7E9L - chains A and B of the 3 polymer chains in the assembly; structure by X-ray diffraction, 2.10 A resolution.

Chain A (and B):
Molecule: Protein O-linked-mannose beta-1,4-N-acetylglucosaminyltransferase 2
Organism: Bos taurus
Notes: EC 2.4.1.312; chain B of this document is another copy of the same molecule, construct and numbering; everything in this record applies to it too
UniProtKB: Q5NDF2 (PMGT2_BOVIN); residues 45-580 here = UniProt positions 45-580
Chain sequence (539 residues; each row starts with the number of its first residue):
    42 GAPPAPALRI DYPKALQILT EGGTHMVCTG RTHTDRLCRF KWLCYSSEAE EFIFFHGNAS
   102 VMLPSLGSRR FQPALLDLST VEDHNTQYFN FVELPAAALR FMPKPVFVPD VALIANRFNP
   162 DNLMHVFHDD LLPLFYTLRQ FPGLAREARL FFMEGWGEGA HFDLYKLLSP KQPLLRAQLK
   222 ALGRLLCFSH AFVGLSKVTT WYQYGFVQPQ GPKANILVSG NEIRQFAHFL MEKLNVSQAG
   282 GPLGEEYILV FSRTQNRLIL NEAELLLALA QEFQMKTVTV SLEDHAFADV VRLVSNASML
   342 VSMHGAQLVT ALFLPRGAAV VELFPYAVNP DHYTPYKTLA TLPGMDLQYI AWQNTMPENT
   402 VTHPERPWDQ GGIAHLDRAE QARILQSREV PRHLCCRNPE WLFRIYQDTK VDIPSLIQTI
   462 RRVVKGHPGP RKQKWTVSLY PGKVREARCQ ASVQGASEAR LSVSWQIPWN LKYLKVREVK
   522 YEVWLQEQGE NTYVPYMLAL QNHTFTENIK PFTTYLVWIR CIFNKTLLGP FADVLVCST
Unresolved in the structure: 42-49, 279-285 (chain B: 42-51, 279-285, 413-415, 494-497)
Construct notes: expression tag (42-44)
Disulfide bonds: Cys69-Cys79, Cys85-Cys228, Cys436-Cys437, Cys490-Cys578
Covalently attached groups: N-acetylglucosamine (NAG) linked to Asn99, Asn337, Asn543
Small-molecule neighbours:
  - alpha-D-mannopyranose (MAN): Asn160, Asn163, His166, Tyr245, Gln251, Cys436, Cys437
  - UDP (uridine-5'-diphosphate): Asp162, Asn163, Leu164, His202, Arg294, Thr295, Gln296, Asn297, Arg298, Leu323, Glu324, Gly346, Ala347, Gln348, Tyr447
UniProt features mapped onto this chain:
  - glycosylation (N-linked (GlcNAc...) asparagine): Asn99, Asn276
From the paper describing this entry:
  - binding site for alpha-D-mannopyranose: His166, Cys436
  - mutagenesis - H125A, F159A, N163A, H166A, R294A, R298A, C436A, C437A, T477*, W559A: abolished catalytic activity
  - mutagenesis - W525A, F572A: decreased catalytic activity
  - mutagenesis - Q113A, N532A, Y534A: unchanged catalytic activity
  - disease-associated variants - R158H, R445*: abolished catalytic activity
  - catalytic residues: His166, Arg294, Arg298 (proposed by the authors, not directly observed)

Interface between chain A and chain B:
Contacting residue pairs (123):
  Val68(A) - Tyr177(B)
  Val68(A) - Gln181(B)  hydrogen bond (backbone-side chain)
  Cys69(A) - Gln181(B)
  Thr70(A) - Gln181(B)  hydrogen bond (backbone-side chain)
  Arg72(A) - Thr75(B)
  Arg72(A) - Asp76(B)  salt bridge
  Arg72(A) - Glu123(B)  salt bridge
  Arg72(A) - Lys238(B)
  Thr75(A) - Arg72(B)  hydrogen bond
  Asp76(A) - Gly71(B)
  Asp76(A) - Arg72(B)  hydrogen bond (side chain-backbone)
  Arg80(A) - Arg180(B)  hydrogen bond (side chain-backbone)
  Arg80(A) - Gln181(B)
  Arg80(A) - Phe182(B)
  Arg80(A) - Pro183(B)
  Ser87(A) - Trp510(B)
  Ala90(A) - Trp510(B)
  Ile94(A) - Trp510(B)  hydrophobic
  His97(A) - Val478(B)
  His97(A) - Leu480(B)
  Asn99(A) - Gln266(B)  hydrogen bond (backbone-side chain)
  Ala100(A) - Gln266(B)
  Ser101(A) - Asn262(B)  hydrogen bond (backbone-side chain)
  Ser101(A) - Gln266(B)
  Val102(A) - Tyr177(B)  hydrophobic
  Val102(A) - Asn262(B)
  Val102(A) - Glu263(B)
  Val102(A) - Gln266(B)
  Met103(A) - Glu263(B)  hydrogen bond (backbone-side chain)
  Leu104(A) - Tyr177(B)  hydrophobic
  Leu104(A) - Val259(B)  hydrophobic
  Leu104(A) - Glu263(B)
  Pro105(A) - Val239(B)  hydrophobic
  Pro105(A) - Leu258(B)
  Ser106(A) - Leu258(B)  hydrogen bond (backbone-backbone)
  Ser106(A) - Ser260(B)
  Ser106(A) - Glu263(B)
  Leu107(A) - Leu258(B)  hydrophobic
  Gly108(A) - Tyr481(B)
  Ser109(A) - Tyr481(B)  hydrogen bond (backbone-side chain)
  Ser109(A) - Thr567(B)
  Ser109(A) - Leu569(B)  hydrogen bond (side chain-backbone)
  Arg110(A) - Asn256(B)  hydrogen bond
  Arg110(A) - Ile257(B)  hydrogen bond (side chain-backbone)
  Arg110(A) - Leu258(B)
  Phe112(A) - Tyr481(B)  hydrophobic
  Phe112(A) - Leu569(B)
  Phe112(A) - Gly570(B)
  Phe112(A) - Pro571(B)  hydrophobic
  Glu123(A) - Arg72(B)  salt bridge
  Val133(A) - Gly483(B)
  Val133(A) - Trp510(B)  hydrophobic
  Glu134(A) - Leu480(B)
  Glu134(A) - Tyr481(B)  hydrogen bond (side chain-backbone)
  Glu134(A) - Asn511(B)  hydrogen bond (backbone-side chain)
  Leu135(A) - Leu480(B)
  Leu135(A) - Trp510(B)  hydrophobic
  Leu135(A) - Asn511(B)
  Leu135(A) - Tyr514(B)  hydrophobic
  Pro136(A) - Leu480(B)
  Pro136(A) - Leu515(B)
  Phe142(A) - Tyr514(B)
  Met143(A) - Tyr514(B)  hydrophobic
  Tyr177(A) - Val68(B)
  Tyr177(A) - Val102(B)
  Tyr177(A) - Leu104(B)  hydrophobic
  Arg180(A) - Arg80(B)  hydrogen bond (backbone-side chain)
  Gln181(A) - Val68(B)  hydrogen bond (side chain-backbone)
  Gln181(A) - Cys69(B)
  Gln181(A) - Thr70(B)  hydrogen bond (side chain-backbone)
  Gln181(A) - Arg80(B)
  Gln181(A) - Phe182(B)
  Phe182(A) - Arg80(B)
  Phe182(A) - Phe182(B)  hydrophobic
  Pro183(A) - Arg80(B)
  Pro183(A) - Pro183(B)
  Pro183(A) - His231(B)
  Pro183(A) - Phe233(B)  hydrophobic
  His231(A) - Pro183(B)
  Phe233(A) - Pro183(B)  hydrophobic
  Lys238(A) - Arg72(B)
  Val239(A) - Leu104(B)  hydrophobic
  Val239(A) - Pro105(B)  hydrophobic
  Asn256(A) - Arg110(B)  hydrogen bond
  Ile257(A) - Arg110(B)  hydrogen bond (backbone-side chain)
  Leu258(A) - Pro105(B)
  Leu258(A) - Ser106(B)  hydrogen bond (backbone-backbone)
  Leu258(A) - Leu107(B)  hydrophobic
  Ser260(A) - Ser106(B)
  Asn262(A) - Ser101(B)  hydrogen bond (side chain-backbone)
  Asn262(A) - Val102(B)
  Glu263(A) - Val102(B)
  Glu263(A) - Met103(B)  hydrogen bond (side chain-backbone)
  Glu263(A) - Leu104(B)
  Glu263(A) - Ser106(B)
  Gln266(A) - Asn99(B)  hydrogen bond (side chain-backbone)
  Gln266(A) - Ala100(B)
  Gln266(A) - Ser101(B)
  Gln266(A) - Val102(B)
  Val478(A) - His97(B)
  Leu480(A) - Glu134(B)
  Leu480(A) - Leu135(B)
  Leu480(A) - Pro136(B)
  Tyr481(A) - Gly108(B)
  Tyr481(A) - Ser109(B)  hydrogen bond (side chain-backbone)
  Tyr481(A) - Phe112(B)  hydrophobic
  Tyr481(A) - Glu134(B)  hydrogen bond (backbone-side chain)
  Gly483(A) - Val133(B)
  Trp510(A) - Ser87(B)
  Trp510(A) - Ala90(B)
  Trp510(A) - Ile94(B)  hydrophobic
  Trp510(A) - Val133(B)  hydrophobic
  Asn511(A) - Glu134(B)  hydrogen bond (side chain-backbone)
  Asn511(A) - Leu135(B)
  Tyr514(A) - Leu135(B)  hydrophobic
  Tyr514(A) - Phe142(B)  hydrophobic
  Tyr514(A) - Met143(B)  hydrophobic
  Leu515(A) - Leu135(B)  hydrophobic
  Leu515(A) - Pro136(B)
  Leu569(A) - Ser109(B)  hydrogen bond (backbone-side chain)
  Leu569(A) - Phe112(B)
  Gly570(A) - Phe112(B)
  Pro571(A) - Phe112(B)
Interface residues without a listed pair, chain A (67 interface residues in all): Gly71, Leu78, Arg111, Ala139, Thr240, Val259, Pro482, Thr567, Leu568
Interface residues without a listed pair, chain B (68 interface residues in all): Leu78, Arg111, Ala139, Thr240, Ser479, Pro482, Leu568

In short:
Chain A and chain B form an interface of 67 and 68 residues respectively, with 28 hydrogen bonds and 3 salt
bridges. Among the polar pairs are Arg72(A)-Asp76(B), Arg72(A)-Glu123(B) and Val68(A)-Gln181(B). From the
paper: catalytic residues His166(A), Arg294(A) and Arg298(A); H125A, F159A and N163A of chain A, among others,
abolish catalytic activity; 17 substitutions were tested in all.
Both chains are Protein O-linked-mannose beta-1,4-N-acetylglucosaminyltransferase 2 (Bos taurus). Entry 7E9L
(Crystal Structure of POMGNT2 in complex with UDP and mono-mannosyl peptide (379Man short peptide)) was
determined by X-ray diffraction, deposited together with 7E9K.
